1KA7 - chains A and B; structure by solution NMR.

Chain A:
Name: SH2 domain protein 1A
From: Homo sapiens
Reference sequence: O60880 (SH21A_HUMAN); residue numbers follow UniProt; this construct covers 1-128
Sequence (128 residues; numbered 1 to 128; the number before each row is that of its first residue):
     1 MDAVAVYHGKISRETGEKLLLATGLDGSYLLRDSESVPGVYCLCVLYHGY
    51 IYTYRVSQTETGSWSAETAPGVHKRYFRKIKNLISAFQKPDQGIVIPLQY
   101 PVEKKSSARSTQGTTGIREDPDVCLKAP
Unresolved in the structure: 108-128
From the paper describing this entry:
  - disease-associated variants - R32Q, T53I, T68I, Q99P, V102G: abolished binding to SLAM-Tyr281 peptide
  - disease-associated variants - C42W: decreased binding to SLAM-pY281
  - disease-associated variants - T53I: abolished binding to SLAM-Y281
  - disease-associated variants - T53I: unchanged binding to SLAM-pY281

Chain B:
Name: peptide n-Y-c
Notes: fragment: Cytoplasmic region (residues 275-286)
Reference sequence: Q13291 (SLAF1_HUMAN); residues 275-286 here = UniProt positions 275-286
Sequence (12 residues; row label = number of the first residue in the row):
   275 RKSLTIYAQVQK
Differences from the reference sequence: engineered mutation Arg275 (Lys in Q13291)

Chain A / chain B interface:
Contacting residue pairs (30; chain A residue first):
  Arg13(A) with Tyr281(B)
  Glu17(A) with Leu278(B); Thr279(B)
  Leu21(A) with Leu278(B)
  Gly49(A) with Leu278(B)
  Tyr50(A) with Ser277(B)
  Ile51(A) with Leu278(B); Thr279(B); Ile280(B)
  Tyr52(A) with Ile280(B)
  Thr53(A) with Thr279(B); Tyr281(B); Ala282(B)
  Tyr54(A) with Ala282(B); Gln283(B)
  Arg55(A) with Tyr281(B); Gln283(B)
  Glu67(A) with Gln283(B); Val284(B)
  Thr68(A) with Gln283(B)
  Ala69(A) with Gln283(B); Val284(B)
  Val72(A) with Val284(B); Gln285(B); Lys286(B)
  His73(A) with Lys286(B)
  Asp91(A) with Lys286(B)
  Gly93(A) with Val284(B); Lys286(B)
  Ile94(A) with Val284(B)
Other interface residues (no listed pair), chain A (21 interface residues in all): Cys42, Lys74, Gln92
The authors on this interface:
  - residue pairs: Arg13(A)-Thr279(B) (hydrophobic contact), Arg13(A)-Tyr281(B), Glu17(A)-Thr279(B) (hydrogen bond), Ile51(A)-Thr279(B), Thr53(A)-Thr279(B), Thr53(A)-Tyr281(B), Arg55(A)-Tyr281(B), Glu67(A)-Val284(B) (hydrophobic contact), Thr68(A)-Val284(B) (hydrophobic contact), Ala69(A)-Val284(B) (hydrophobic contact), Gly93(A)-Val284(B) (hydrophobic contact), Ile94(A)-Val284(B) (hydrophobic contact)
  - interface residues, chain A: Arg13(A), Glu17(A), Ile51(A), Thr53(A), Glu67(A), Thr68(A), Ala69(A), Lys74(A), Gly93(A), Ile94(A)

Summary:
Chain A and chain B form an interface of 21 and 10 residues respectively. The authors report hydrophobic
contacts between Arg13(A) and Thr279(B), Glu67(A) and Val284(B) and Thr68(A) and Val284(B) among others;
contacts between Arg13(A) and Tyr281(B), Ile51(A) and Thr279(B) and Thr53(A) and Thr279(B) among others; a
hydrogen bond between Glu17(A) and Thr279(B). The paper reports that R32Q, T53I and T68I of chain A, among
others, abolish binding to SLAM-Tyr281 peptide; interface residues Arg13(A), Glu17(A) and Ile51(A) among
others; 6 substitutions were tested in all.
Here chain A is SH2 domain protein 1A (Homo sapiens) and chain B is peptide n-Y-c. Entry 1KA7 (SAP/SH2D1A
bound to peptide n-Y-c) was determined by solution NMR, deposited together with 1KA6.
